PDB entry 1Q4V | X-ray diffraction, 2.00 A resolution | chains A and B

Chain A:
Molecule: Insulin
Notes: fragment: insulin a chain
Chain sequence (21 residues; numbered 1 to 21; the number before each row is that of its first residue):
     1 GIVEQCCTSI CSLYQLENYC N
Disulfides: C6-C11
Modified residues: I2 (iso-isoleucine; IIL)
Sequence notes: modified residue (2)

Chain B:
Molecule: Insulin
Notes: fragment: insulin b chain
Chain sequence (30 residues; each row starts with the number of its first residue):
     1 FVNQHLCGSH LVEALYLVCG ERGFFYTPKT
Ion coordination: Zn2+ near H10 (its only coordinating residue here)

How chain A and chain B interact:
Residue-residue contacts - 36 pairs, chain A then chain B:
  I2(A) - L15(B)
  I2(A) - F25(B)
  I2(A) - Y26(B)
  I2(A) - T27(B)
  V3(A) - P28(B)
  E4(A) - T30(B)
  C6(A) - H5(B)
  C6(A) - L6(B)  hydrogen bond (backbone-backbone)
  C6(A) - L11(B)  hydrophobic
  C7(A) - H5(B)  hydrogen bond (backbone-side chain)
  C7(A) - L6(B)
  C7(A) - C7(B)  disulfide
  T8(A) - H5(B)  hydrogen bond (backbone-side chain)
  S9(A) - H5(B)  hydrogen bond (backbone-side chain)
  I10(A) - N3(B)
  I10(A) - Q4(B)
  I10(A) - H5(B)
  S12(A) - F1(B)
  L13(A) - F1(B)
  L13(A) - V18(B)  hydrophobic
  L16(A) - F1(B)  hydrophobic
  L16(A) - L6(B)  hydrophobic
  L16(A) - A14(B)  hydrophobic
  L16(A) - L15(B)
  L16(A) - V18(B)  hydrophobic
  E17(A) - V18(B)
  Y19(A) - L15(B)  hydrophobic
  Y19(A) - F24(B)
  Y19(A) - F25(B)  hydrogen bond (backbone-backbone)
  C20(A) - C19(B)  disulfide
  C20(A) - G23(B)
  C20(A) - F25(B)
  N21(A) - R22(B)  hydrogen bond (side chain-backbone)
  N21(A) - G23(B)  hydrogen bond (backbone-backbone)
  N21(A) - F24(B)
  N21(A) - F25(B)
Interface residues without a listed pair, chain A (17 interface residues in all): C11, N18
Interface residues without a listed pair, chain B (21 interface residues in all): V2, K29
Inter-chain disulfides: C7(A)-C7(B), C20(A)-C19(B)

Overview:
17 residues of chain A face 21 of chain B across their interface, with 2 disulfide bonds and 7 hydrogen bonds.
Among the polar pairs are C7(A)-H5(B), T8(A)-H5(B) and S9(A)-H5(B).
Here chain A is Insulin and chain B is Insulin. Entry 1Q4V (Crystal structure of allo-ILEA2-insulin, an
inactive chiral analogue: implications for the mechanism of receptor) was determined by X-ray diffraction.
